PDB entry 5N7W | X-ray diffraction, 1.96 A resolution | chains A and X of the 6 polymer chains in the assembly

== Chain A ==
Molecule: Antibody Fragment Heavy Chain
Source organism: Homo sapiens
Notes: antibody fragment or engineered binder
Amino-acid sequence (224 residues; each row starts with the number of its first residue):
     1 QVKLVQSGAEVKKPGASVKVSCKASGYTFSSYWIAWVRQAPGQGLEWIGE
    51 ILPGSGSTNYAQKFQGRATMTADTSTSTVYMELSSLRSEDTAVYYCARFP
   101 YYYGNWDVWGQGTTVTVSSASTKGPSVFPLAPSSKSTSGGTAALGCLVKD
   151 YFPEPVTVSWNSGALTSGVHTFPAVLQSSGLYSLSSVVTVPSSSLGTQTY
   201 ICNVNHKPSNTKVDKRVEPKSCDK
Unresolved in the structure: 221-224
Disulfides: Cys22-Cys96, Cys146-Cys202

== Chain X ==
Molecule: Interleukin-17A
Source organism: Homo sapiens
UniProtKB: Q16552 (IL17_HUMAN); residues -22 to 132 here correspond to UniProt positions 1-155 (UniProt number = residue number + 23)
Amino-acid sequence (155 residues; row label = number of the first residue in the row; numbers below 1 keep their minus sign (Met-22 is residue -22)):
   -22 MTPGKTSLVSLLLLLSLEAIVKAGITIPRNPGCPNSEDKNFPRTVMVNLN
    28 IHNRNTNTNPKRSSDYYNRSTSPWNLHRNEDPERYPSVIWEAKCRHLGCI
    78 NADGNVDYHMNSVPIQQEILVLRREPPHCPNSFRLEKILVSVGCTCVTPI
   128 VHHVA
Unresolved in the structure: -22 to 6, 29-40, 127-132
Disulfides: Cys10-Cys106, Cys71-Cys121, Cys76-Cys123

== Chain A / chain X interface ==
Pairs across the interface (10; chain A residue first):
  Trp33(A) - Lys16(X)
  Tyr101(A) - Lys16(X)
  Tyr101(A) - Phe18(X)  hydrophobic
  Tyr101(A) - Arg20(X)  hydrogen bond (backbone-side chain)
  Tyr102(A) - Asp15(X)
  Tyr102(A) - Lys16(X)
  Tyr102(A) - Asn17(X)
  Tyr102(A) - Arg20(X)  hydrogen bond (backbone-side chain)
  Tyr103(A) - Arg20(X)
  Gly104(A) - Arg20(X)

== Overview ==
Chain A and chain X each contribute 5 residues to their interface; the contacts include 2 hydrogen bonds.
Polar pairs include Tyr101(A)-Arg20(X) and Tyr102(A)-Arg20(X).
Here chain A is Antibody Fragment Heavy Chain and chain X is Interleukin-17A, both from Homo sapiens. Entry
5N7W (Computationally designed functional antibody) was determined by X-ray diffraction.
